PDB entry 8FXP | electron microscopy, 4.04 A resolution (low resolution: residue-level contacts below are approximate; hydrogen-bond / salt-bridge calls are withheld) | chains e and r of the 64 polymer chains in the assembly

== Chain e ==
Molecule: Linking protein 2, gp128
From: Agrobacterium phage Milano
Sequence (38 residues; each row starts with the number of its first residue):
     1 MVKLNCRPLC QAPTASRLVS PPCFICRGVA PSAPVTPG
Not modelled in the structure: 29-38

== Chain r ==
Molecule: Major capsid protein, gp9
From: Agrobacterium phage Milano
UniProtKB: A0A482MFS6 (A0A482MFS6_9CAUD); residues 1-465 here = UniProt positions 1-465
Sequence (465 residues; numbered 1 to 465; the number before each row is that of its first residue):
     1 MANKESELNG LDDIHSDIEK LSAHVEKFSD GMDEKYKELT ARFDGVKGDN DAIRKAVADA
    61 TKEYAELSAK HQFFTEELAA MKARLDTPIM RSQAELDDHD RKTAIQLQRN MHEFRGGDPK
   121 EFVADESNLV DLKAYRSAVR KMLKVGIESK ERVIASMTDV ERKAFEASTI GPAFFTPQVL
   181 ALEVDCNIEC ASLLDLYGQI EVSRSTFTYM KIADYGQLGE YTCDAKCDAE FGEPGNIRHL
   241 EGKTYDYRGV FCFNRKNLQE ANYDFLSFMI GAAQRSHRIN RNQALMIGKG VNEPKGWLTE
   301 NCFPVFQTLP VDVNGTSTPA FLAQDWRRFV TSFPAEYGEA RSVMHQNVFG YLAAMVDANG
   361 RFLFGDGDLT FTPDLVRERI RISNCLPDPT EGNTKGGTGQ DAFAAGSFVA AQAAWKTAFY
   421 AVEKRPMFFE QYEGGSSAWC VKYQFGAEDG GFVGCCEHGR ILQIG
Not modelled in the structure: 1-173, 465
Cystine bridges: Cys302-Cys456

== How chain e and chain r interact ==
Pairs across the interface (29):
  Ser16(e) with Thr394(r)
  Arg17(e) with Gln400(r); Asp401(r)
  Leu18(e) with Asn393(r)
  Val19(e) with Asn393(r); Thr394(r); Lys395(r); Gly396(r); Asp401(r)
  Pro21(e) with Tyr351(r); Ala354(r); Met355(r)
  Pro22(e) with Tyr351(r); Val356(r); Thr398(r)
  Cys23(e) with Val356(r); Asp357(r)
  Phe24(e) with Ala320(r); Leu322(r)
  Ile25(e) with Leu322(r); Gln324(r); Ala358(r)
  Cys26(e) with Val311(r)
  Arg27(e) with Thr308(r); Leu309(r); Val311(r); Leu322(r); Gln324(r); Asp325(r)
Other interface residues (no listed pair), chain e (12 interface residues in all): Ser20
Other interface residues (no listed pair), chain r (21 interface residues in all): Pro310

== Summary ==
Chain e and chain r form an interface of 12 and 21 residues respectively.
Chain e is Linking protein 2, gp128 and chain r is Major capsid protein, gp9, both from Agrobacterium phage
Milano; the structure, Structure of capsid of Agrobacterium phage Milano, was determined by electron
microscopy together with 8FWE, 8FWG, 8FWM and 8FXR from the same study.
